5XHO - chain A; structure by X-ray diffraction, 1.73 A resolution.

# Chain A
Protein: Ferritin, middle subunit
From: Rana catesbeiana
Notes: EC 1.16.3.1
UniProtKB: P07798 (FRI2_LITCT); residues 1-174 here correspond to UniProt positions 2-175 (UniProt number = residue number + 1)
Amino-acid sequence (174 residues; row label = number of the first residue in the row):
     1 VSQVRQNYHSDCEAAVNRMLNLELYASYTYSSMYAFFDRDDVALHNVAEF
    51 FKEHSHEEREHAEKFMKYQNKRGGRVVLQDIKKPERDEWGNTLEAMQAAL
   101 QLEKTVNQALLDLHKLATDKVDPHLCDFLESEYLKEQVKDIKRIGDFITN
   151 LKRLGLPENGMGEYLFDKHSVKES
Differences from the reference sequence: engineered mutation Lys135 (Glu136 in P07798)
UniProt features mapped onto this chain:
  - binding site (Fe cation): Glu23, Glu58, His61, Glu103, Gln137, Asp140
Metal / ion sites: Mg2+ site 1 near Ser10 (its only coordinating residue here); Mg2+ site 2: Glu57, Glu136, Asp140; Mg2+ site 3: Glu103, Asp140; Mg2+ site 4 near Glu130 (its only coordinating residue here); Mg2+ site 5: Glu136, Gln137

# Summary
The Mg2+ site 2 is built by Glu57, Glu136 and Asp140. Glu103 and Asp140 coordinate Mg2+ site 3. UniProt lists
6 Fe cation-binding residues.
Chain A is Ferritin, middle subunit (Rana catesbeiana); the structure, Crystal structure of Frog M-ferritin
E135K mutant, was determined by X-ray diffraction (same publication as 5XHI, 5XHM and 5XHN).
